PDB entry 3H3V | X-ray diffraction, 4.00 A resolution | chains B and P of the 15 polymer chains in the assembly

# Chain B
Name: DNA-directed RNA polymerase II subunit RPB1
From: Saccharomyces cerevisiae
Notes: EC 2.7.7.6
Reference sequence: P04050 (RPB1_YEAST); residue numbers follow UniProt; this construct covers 1-1733
Amino-acid sequence (1733 residues; row label = number of the first residue in the row):
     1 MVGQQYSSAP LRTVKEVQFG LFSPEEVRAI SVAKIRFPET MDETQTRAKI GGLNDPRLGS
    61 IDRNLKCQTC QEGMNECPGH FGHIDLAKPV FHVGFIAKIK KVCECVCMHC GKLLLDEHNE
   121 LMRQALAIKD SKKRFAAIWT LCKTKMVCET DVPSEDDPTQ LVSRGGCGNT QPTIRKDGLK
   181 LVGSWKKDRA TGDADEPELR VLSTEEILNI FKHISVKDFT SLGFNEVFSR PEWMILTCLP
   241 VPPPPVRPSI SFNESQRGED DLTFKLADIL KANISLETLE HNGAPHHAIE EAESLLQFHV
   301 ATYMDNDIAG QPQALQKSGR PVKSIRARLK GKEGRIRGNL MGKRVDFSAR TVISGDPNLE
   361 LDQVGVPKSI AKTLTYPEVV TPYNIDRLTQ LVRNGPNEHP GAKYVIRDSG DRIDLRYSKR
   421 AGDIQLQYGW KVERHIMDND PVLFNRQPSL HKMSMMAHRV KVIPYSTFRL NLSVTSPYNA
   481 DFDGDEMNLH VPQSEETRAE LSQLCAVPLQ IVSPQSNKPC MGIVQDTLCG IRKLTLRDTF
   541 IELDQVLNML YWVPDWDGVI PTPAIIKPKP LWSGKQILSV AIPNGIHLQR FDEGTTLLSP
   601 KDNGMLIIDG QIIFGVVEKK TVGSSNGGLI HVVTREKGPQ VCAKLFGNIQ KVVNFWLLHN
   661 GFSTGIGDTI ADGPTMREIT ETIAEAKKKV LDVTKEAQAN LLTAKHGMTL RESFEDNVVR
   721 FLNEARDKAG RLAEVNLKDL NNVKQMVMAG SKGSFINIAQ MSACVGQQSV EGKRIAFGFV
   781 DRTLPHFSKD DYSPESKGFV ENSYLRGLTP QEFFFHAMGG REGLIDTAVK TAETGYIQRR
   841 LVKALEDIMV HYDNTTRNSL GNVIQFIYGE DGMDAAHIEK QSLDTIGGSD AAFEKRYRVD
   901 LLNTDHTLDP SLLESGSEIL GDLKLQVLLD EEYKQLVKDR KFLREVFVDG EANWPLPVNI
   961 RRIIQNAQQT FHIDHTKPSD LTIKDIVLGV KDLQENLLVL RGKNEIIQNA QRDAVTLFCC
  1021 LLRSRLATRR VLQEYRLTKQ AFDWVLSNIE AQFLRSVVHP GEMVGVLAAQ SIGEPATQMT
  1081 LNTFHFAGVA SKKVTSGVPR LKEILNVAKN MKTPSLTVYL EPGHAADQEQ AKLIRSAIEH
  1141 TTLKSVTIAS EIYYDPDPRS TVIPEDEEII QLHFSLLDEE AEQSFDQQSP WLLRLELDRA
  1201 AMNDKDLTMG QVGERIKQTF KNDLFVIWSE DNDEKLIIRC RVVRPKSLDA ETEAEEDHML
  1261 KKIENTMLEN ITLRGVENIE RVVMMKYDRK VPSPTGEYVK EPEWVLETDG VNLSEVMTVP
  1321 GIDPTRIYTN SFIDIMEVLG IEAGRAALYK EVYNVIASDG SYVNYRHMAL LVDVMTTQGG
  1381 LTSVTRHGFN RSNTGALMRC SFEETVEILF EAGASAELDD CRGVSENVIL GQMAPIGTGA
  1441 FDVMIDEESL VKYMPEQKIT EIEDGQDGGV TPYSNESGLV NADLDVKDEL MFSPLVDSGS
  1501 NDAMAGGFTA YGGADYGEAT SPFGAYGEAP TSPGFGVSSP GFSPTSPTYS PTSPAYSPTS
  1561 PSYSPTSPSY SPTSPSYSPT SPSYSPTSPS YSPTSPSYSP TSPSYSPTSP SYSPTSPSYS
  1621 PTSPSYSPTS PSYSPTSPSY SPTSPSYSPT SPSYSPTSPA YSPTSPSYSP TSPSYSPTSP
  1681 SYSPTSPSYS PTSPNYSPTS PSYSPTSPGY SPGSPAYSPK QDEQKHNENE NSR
Not modelled in the structure: 1, 187-194, 1082-1091, 1177-1186, 1244-1253, 1456-1733
Ligand contacts:
  - Mg2+ (MG): Arg446, Asp481, Asp483, Asp485
  - Zn2+ (ZN), molecule 1: Cys67, Gln68, Cys70, Gln71, Cys77, His80
  - Zn2+ (ZN), molecule 2: Cys107, Met108, Cys110, Cys148, Gly166, Cys167
UniProt features mapped onto this chain:
  - region: Pro248 to Asp260 (Lid loop), Asn306 to Lys323 (Rudder loop), Pro810 to Glu822 (Bridging helix)
  - binding site (Zn(2+)): Cys67, Cys70, Cys77, His80, Cys107, Cys110, Cys148, Cys167
  - binding site (Mg(2+)): Asp481, Asp483, Asp485
  - modified residue: Thr1471 (Phosphothreonine)
  - cross-link (Glycyl lysine isopeptide (Lys-Gly)): Lys695 (interchain with G-Cter in ubiquitin), Lys1246 (interchain with G-Cter in ubiquitin), Lys1350 (interchain with G-Cter in ubiquitin)
  - natural variant: Ser1653 to Pro1659 (deletion: In strain: A364A)
  - mutagenesis: Lys1246 (K1246R: Impairs ubiquitination during transcription stress)

# Chain P
Molecule: 16-nt RNA strand
Sequence (16 nucleotides; row label = number of the first residue in the row; numbers below 1 keep their minus sign (U-4 is residue -4)):
    -4 UGCAUUUCGC AAUAAA
Not modelled in the structure: -4 to 2, 11

# Chain B / chain P interface
Pairs across the interface - 7 pairs, chain B then chain P:
  Arg320(B) - C3(P)  hydrogen bond to the sugar
  Lys323(B) - C3(P)  sugar contact
  Lys323(B) - G4(P)  salt bridge to the phosphate
  Arg446(B) - A10(P)  hydrogen bond to the sugar
  Asp483(B) - A10(P)  phosphate contact
  Gly484(B) - A9(P)  sugar contact
  Asp485(B) - A10(P)  hydrogen bond to the sugar
Also at the interface, not in a pair above, chain B (7 interface residues in all): Asp481

# Summary
The interface between chain B and chain P involves 7 residues on one side and 4 on the other; the contacts
include 3 hydrogen bonds and 1 salt bridge. Among the polar pairs are Arg320(B)-C3(P), Arg446(B)-A10(P) and
Asp485(B)-A10(P). Chain B binds Zn2+ and Mg2+.
Chain B is DNA-directed RNA polymerase II subunit RPB1 (Saccharomyces cerevisiae) and chain P is a 16-nt RNA
strand; the structure, Yeast RNAP II containing poly(A)-signal sequence in the active site, was determined by
X-ray diffraction.
